Entry 7R0W (electron microscopy, 2.80 A resolution); this record covers chains J and K of the 18 polymer chains in the assembly.

Chain J:
Molecule: Cytochrome b6-f complex subunit 4
Source organism: Synechocystis sp. PCC 6803
Reference sequence: P27589 (PETD_SYNY3); residue numbers follow UniProt; this construct covers 1-160
Sequence (160 residues; each row starts with the number of its first residue):
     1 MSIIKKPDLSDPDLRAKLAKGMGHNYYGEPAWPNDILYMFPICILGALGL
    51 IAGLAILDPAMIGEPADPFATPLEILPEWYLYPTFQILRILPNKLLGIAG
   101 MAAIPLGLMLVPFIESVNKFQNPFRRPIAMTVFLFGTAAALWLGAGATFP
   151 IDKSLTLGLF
Unresolved in the structure: 1

Chain K:
Molecule: Cytochrome f
Source organism: Synechocystis sp. PCC 6803
Reference sequence: P26287 (CYF_SYNY3); the author numbering skips numbers that UniProt does not, so the offset changes along the chain: -43 to 194 = UniProt 1-238; 196-285 = UniProt 239-328
Sequence (328 residues; numbered -43 to 285; 1 number in that range is skipped by the numbering (no residue carries it; nothing is unmodelled there); the number before each row is that of its first residue; numbers below 1 keep their minus sign (Met-43 is residue -43)):
   -43 MRNPDTLGLWTKTMVALRRFTVLAIATVSVFLITDLGLPQAASAYPFWAQ
     7 ETAPLTPREATGRIVCANCHLAQKAAEVEIPQAVLPDTVFEAVVKIPYDL
    57 DSQQVLGDGSKGGLNVGAVLMLPEGFKIAPPDRLSEGLKEKVGGTYFQPY
   107 REDMENVVIVGPLPGEQYQEIVFPVLSPDPAKDKSINYGKFAVHLGANRG
   157 RGQIYPTGLLSNNNAFKAPNAGTISEVNALEAGGYQLI
   196 LTTADGTETVDIPAGPELIVSAGQTVEAGEFLTNNPNVGGFGQKDTEVVL
   246 QNPTRIKFLVLFLAGIMLSQILLVLKKKQIEKVQAAELNF
Unresolved in the structure: -43 to 0, 196-200
Covalently attached groups: heme c (HEC) linked to Cys22, Cys25
UniProt features mapped onto this chain:
  - binding site (heme): Tyr1, Cys22, Cys25, His26

Interface between chain J and chain K:
Residue-residue contacts - 51 pairs, chain J then chain K:
  Ser2(J) - Glu276(K)  hydrogen bond
  Ile3(J) - Leu283(K)  hydrophobic
  Pro30(J) - Gln279(K)
  Pro33(J) - Ile275(K)  hydrophobic
  Pro33(J) - Gln279(K)
  Asn34(J) - Lys272(K)
  Asn34(J) - Ile275(K)
  Asn34(J) - Glu276(K)
  Asn34(J) - Gln279(K)  hydrogen bond
  Tyr38(J) - Leu268(K)
  Tyr38(J) - Lys271(K)
  Tyr38(J) - Lys272(K)
  Tyr38(J) - Ile275(K)  hydrophobic
  Met39(J) - Lys272(K)
  Pro41(J) - Leu268(K)  hydrophobic
  Ile42(J) - Gln265(K)  hydrogen bond (backbone-side chain)
  Ile42(J) - Leu268(K)  hydrophobic
  Ile42(J) - Val269(K)  hydrophobic
  Leu45(J) - Ile261(K)
  Leu45(J) - Ser264(K)
  Leu45(J) - Gln265(K)
  Gly46(J) - Gln265(K)
  Gly49(J) - Leu258(K)
  Gly49(J) - Ile261(K)
  Gly53(J) - Leu254(K)
  Ile56(J) - Gln246(K)  hydrogen bond (backbone-side chain)
  Ile56(J) - Arg250(K)
  Ile56(J) - Leu254(K)  hydrophobic
  Leu57(J) - Gln38(K)  hydrogen bond (backbone-side chain)
  Leu57(J) - Val244(K)
  Leu57(J) - Gln246(K)  hydrogen bond (backbone-side chain)
  Leu57(J) - Leu254(K)  hydrophobic
  Asp58(J) - Gln38(K)  hydrogen bond
  Asp58(J) - Lys146(K)  salt bridge
  Pro59(J) - Lys146(K)
  Pro59(J) - Val244(K)
  Met61(J) - Lys146(K)
  Met61(J) - Phe147(K)
  Met61(J) - Ala148(K)
  Met61(J) - Glu242(K)
  Glu64(J) - Arg14(K)  salt bridge
  Glu64(J) - Ala16(K)
  Asp67(J) - Ala16(K)
  Ala70(J) - Ala16(K)
  Ala70(J) - Thr17(K)
  Thr71(J) - Thr17(K)  hydrogen bond (backbone-side chain)
  Pro72(J) - Thr17(K)
  Leu73(J) - Thr17(K)  hydrogen bond (backbone-backbone)
  Leu73(J) - Gly18(K)
  Leu73(J) - Arg19(K)
  Leu73(J) - Gln238(K)
Other interface residues (no listed pair), chain J (28 interface residues in all): Leu48, Ala52, Ala60, Ile62
Other interface residues (no listed pair), chain K (30 interface residues in all): Gly145, Ile251, Phe257

Summary:
Chain J and chain K form an interface of 28 and 30 residues respectively, with 9 hydrogen bonds and 2 salt
bridges. Among the polar pairs are Asp58(J)-Lys146(K), Glu64(J)-Arg14(K) and Ser2(J)-Glu276(K). Curated
annotation (UniProt) lists 4 heme-binding residues on chain K.
Here chain J is Cytochrome b6-f complex subunit 4 and chain K is Cytochrome f, both from Synechocystis sp. PCC
6803. Entry 7R0W (2.8 Angstrom cryo-EM structure of the dimeric cytochrome b6f-PetP complex from Synechocystis
sp. PCC 6803 with ...) was determined by electron microscopy, deposited together with 7ZXY.
